PDB entry 6UUV | X-ray diffraction, 1.80 A resolution | chains A and B

[Chain A (and B)]
Molecule: 3-ketoacyl-ACP reductase
Organism: Acinetobacter baumannii
Notes: EC 1.1.1.100; chain B of this document is another copy of the same molecule, construct and numbering; everything in this record applies to it too
Reference sequence: A0A219C8F5 (A0A219C8F5_ACIBA); numbering as in UniProt (aligned over 1-463)
Sequence (487 residues; each row starts with the number of its first residue; numbers below 1 keep their minus sign (Met-23 is residue -23)):
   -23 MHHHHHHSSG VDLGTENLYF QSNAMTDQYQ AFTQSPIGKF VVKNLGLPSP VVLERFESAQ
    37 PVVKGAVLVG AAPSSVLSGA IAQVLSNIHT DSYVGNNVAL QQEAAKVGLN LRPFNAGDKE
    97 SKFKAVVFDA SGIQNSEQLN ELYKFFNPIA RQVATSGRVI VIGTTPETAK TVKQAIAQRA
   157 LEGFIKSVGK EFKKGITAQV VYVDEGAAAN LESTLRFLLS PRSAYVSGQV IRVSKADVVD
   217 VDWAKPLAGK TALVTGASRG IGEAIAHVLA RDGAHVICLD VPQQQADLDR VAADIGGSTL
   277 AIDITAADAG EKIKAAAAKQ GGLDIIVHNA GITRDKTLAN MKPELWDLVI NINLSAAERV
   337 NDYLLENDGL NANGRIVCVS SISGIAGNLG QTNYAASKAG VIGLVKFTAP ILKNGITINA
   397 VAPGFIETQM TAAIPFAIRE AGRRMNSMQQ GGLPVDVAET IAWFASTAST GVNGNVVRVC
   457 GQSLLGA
Not modelled in the structure: -23 to 25 (chain B: -23 to 22)
Differences from the reference sequence: initiating methionine (-23); expression tag (-22 to 0)

[Interface between chain A and chain B]
Residue-residue contacts - 132 pairs, chain A then chain B:
  Ser112(A) - Ile326(B)
  Ser112(A) - Leu330(B)
  Ser112(A) - Ser331(B)  hydrogen bond
  Ser112(A) - Glu334(B)  hydrogen bond
  Glu113(A) - Arg335(B)  salt bridge
  Leu115(A) - Trp322(B)
  Asn116(A) - Trp322(B)
  Asn116(A) - Asp323(B)  hydrogen bond
  Tyr119(A) - Leu314(B)  hydrophobic
  Tyr119(A) - Met317(B)  hydrogen bond (side chain-backbone)
  Tyr119(A) - Lys318(B)
  Tyr119(A) - Pro319(B)
  Tyr119(A) - Trp322(B)  hydrophobic
  Phe122(A) - Leu314(B)  hydrophobic
  Asn123(A) - Leu314(B)  hydrogen bond (side chain-backbone)
  Asn123(A) - Ala315(B)
  Asn123(A) - Met317(B)  hydrogen bond (side chain-backbone)
  Ala126(A) - Ala315(B)  hydrophobic
  Arg127(A) - Ala315(B)
  Arg127(A) - Asn316(B)  hydrogen bond
  Pro142(A) - Phe383(B)  hydrophobic
  Glu143(A) - Phe383(B)
  Val148(A) - Phe383(B)
  Lys149(A) - Asp338(B)  salt bridge
  Ala151(A) - Phe383(B)  hydrophobic
  Ile152(A) - Glu334(B)
  Ile152(A) - Gly376(B)
  Ile152(A) - Gly379(B)
  Ile152(A) - Leu380(B)
  Arg155(A) - Ala375(B)
  Arg155(A) - Ile378(B)
  Arg155(A) - Gly379(B)
  Ala156(A) - Ala372(B)
  Ala156(A) - Ala375(B)
  Ala156(A) - Gly376(B)
  Gly159(A) - Ala371(B)
  Gly159(A) - Ala372(B)
  Gly159(A) - Ala375(B)
  Phe160(A) - Leu314(B)  hydrophobic
  Phe160(A) - Trp322(B)  hydrophobic
  Phe160(A) - Thr368(B)
  Lys162(A) - Ile361(B)
  Lys162(A) - Ala362(B)
  Lys162(A) - Gly363(B)
  Lys162(A) - Ala463(B)
  Ser163(A) - Gly363(B)
  Ser163(A) - Asn364(B)  hydrogen bond (side chain-backbone)
  Ser163(A) - Gln367(B)  hydrogen bond (side chain-backbone)
  Ser163(A) - Thr368(B)
  Ser163(A) - Ala371(B)
  Val164(A) - Thr368(B)
  Lys166(A) - Ala362(B)  hydrogen bond (side chain-backbone)
  Lys166(A) - Gly363(B)  hydrogen bond (side chain-backbone)
  Lys166(A) - Leu365(B)
  Glu167(A) - Thr313(B)
  Glu167(A) - Leu314(B)  hydrogen bond (side chain-backbone)
  Glu167(A) - Gly366(B)  hydrogen bond (side chain-backbone)
  Thr313(A) - Glu167(B)
  Leu314(A) - Tyr119(B)  hydrophobic
  Leu314(A) - Phe122(B)  hydrophobic
  Leu314(A) - Asn123(B)  hydrogen bond (backbone-side chain)
  Leu314(A) - Phe160(B)  hydrophobic
  Leu314(A) - Glu167(B)  hydrogen bond (backbone-side chain)
  Ala315(A) - Asn123(B)
  Ala315(A) - Ala126(B)  hydrophobic
  Ala315(A) - Arg127(B)
  Asn316(A) - Arg127(B)  hydrogen bond
  Met317(A) - Tyr119(B)  hydrogen bond (backbone-side chain)
  Met317(A) - Asn123(B)  hydrogen bond (backbone-side chain)
  Lys318(A) - Tyr119(B)
  Pro319(A) - Tyr119(B)
  Trp322(A) - Leu115(B)
  Trp322(A) - Asn116(B)
  Trp322(A) - Tyr119(B)  hydrophobic
  Trp322(A) - Phe160(B)  hydrophobic
  Asp323(A) - Asn116(B)
  Ile326(A) - Ser112(B)
  Leu330(A) - Ser112(B)
  Ser331(A) - Ser112(B)  hydrogen bond
  Glu334(A) - Ser112(B)  hydrogen bond
  Glu334(A) - Lys149(B)  salt bridge
  Glu334(A) - Ile152(B)
  Arg335(A) - Glu113(B)  salt bridge
  Asp338(A) - Lys149(B)  salt bridge
  Ile361(A) - Lys162(B)
  Ile361(A) - Ala463(B)
  Ala362(A) - Lys162(B)
  Ala362(A) - Lys166(B)  hydrogen bond (backbone-side chain)
  Gly363(A) - Lys162(B)
  Gly363(A) - Ser163(B)
  Gly363(A) - Lys166(B)  hydrogen bond (backbone-side chain)
  Asn364(A) - Ser163(B)  hydrogen bond (backbone-side chain)
  Asn364(A) - Lys166(B)
  Leu365(A) - Lys166(B)
  Leu365(A) - Glu167(B)
  Gly366(A) - Glu167(B)  hydrogen bond (backbone-side chain)
  Gln367(A) - Ser163(B)  hydrogen bond (backbone-side chain)
  Thr368(A) - Phe160(B)
  Thr368(A) - Ser163(B)
  Thr368(A) - Val164(B)
  Thr368(A) - Glu167(B)
  Ala371(A) - Gly159(B)
  Ala371(A) - Ser163(B)
  Ala372(A) - Ala156(B)
  Ala375(A) - Arg155(B)
  Ala375(A) - Ala156(B)
  Ala375(A) - Gly159(B)
  Gly376(A) - Ile152(B)
  Gly376(A) - Ala156(B)
  Ile378(A) - Arg155(B)
  Gly379(A) - Ile152(B)
  Gly379(A) - Arg155(B)
  Leu380(A) - Ile152(B)
  Phe383(A) - Pro142(B)  hydrophobic
  Phe383(A) - Glu143(B)
  Phe383(A) - Val148(B)
  Phe383(A) - Ala151(B)  hydrophobic
  Arg454(A) - Ala463(B)  hydrogen bond (side chain-backbone)
  Leu460(A) - Leu460(B)
  Leu460(A) - Leu461(B)
  Leu460(A) - Gly462(B)  hydrogen bond (backbone-backbone)
  Leu461(A) - Leu460(B)
  Leu461(A) - Gly462(B)
  Gly462(A) - Leu460(B)  hydrogen bond (backbone-backbone)
  Gly462(A) - Leu461(B)
  Gly462(A) - Gly462(B)
  Gly462(A) - Ala463(B)
  Ala463(A) - Lys162(B)
  Ala463(A) - Ile361(B)
  Ala463(A) - Arg454(B)  hydrogen bond (backbone-side chain)
  Ala463(A) - Gly462(B)
  Ala463(A) - Ala463(B)  hydrogen bond (backbone-backbone)
Interface residues without a listed pair, chain A (67 interface residues in all): Leu118, Glu158, Phe168, Lys312, Gly360, Met421, Gln458
Interface residues without a listed pair, chain B (69 interface residues in all): Leu118, Glu158, Phe168, Lys169, Lys312, Gly360, Ile387, Met421, Gln458

[Overview]
67 residues of chain A face 69 of chain B across their interface, with 30 hydrogen bonds and 5 salt bridges.
Among the polar pairs are Glu113(A)-Arg335(B), Lys149(A)-Asp338(B) and Glu334(A)-Lys149(B).
Both chains are 3-ketoacyl-ACP reductase (Acinetobacter baumannii). Entry 6UUV (Crystal structure of a high
molecular weight 3-oxoacyl-ACP reductase (FabG) from Acinetobacter baumannii crystal form 1) was determined by
X-ray diffraction, deposited together with 6WPR, 6UUT, 6UDS and 6NRP.
